6WG7 - chains A and C of the 8 polymer chains in the assembly; structure by electron microscopy, 8.30 A resolution (very low resolution: no residue pairs are listed; an interface is given only as per-side residue counts).

== Chain A ==
Molecule: 35-nt DNA strand
Sequence (35 nucleotides; numbered 1 to 35; the number before each row is that of its first residue):
     1 TTGATCTGGT ATAACAGGTA TAAAGGTATA TCGTT

== Chain C ==
Protein: HTH-type transcriptional repressor NanR
Organism: Escherichia coli
Reference sequence: J7QHT8 (J7QHT8_ECOLX); residue numbers follow UniProt; this construct covers 1-263
Sequence (263 residues; each row starts with the number of its first residue):
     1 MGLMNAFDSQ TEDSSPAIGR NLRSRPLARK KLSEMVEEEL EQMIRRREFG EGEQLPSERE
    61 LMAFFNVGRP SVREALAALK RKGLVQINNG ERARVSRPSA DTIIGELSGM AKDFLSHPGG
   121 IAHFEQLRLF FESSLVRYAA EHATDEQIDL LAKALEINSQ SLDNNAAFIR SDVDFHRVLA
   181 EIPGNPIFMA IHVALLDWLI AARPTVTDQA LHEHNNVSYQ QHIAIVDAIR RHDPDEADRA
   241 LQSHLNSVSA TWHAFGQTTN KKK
Unresolved in the structure: 1-20, 249-263

== Interface between chain A and chain C ==
At this resolution (8 A) residue pairs are not listed: 9 residues of chain A and 14 of chain C lie at the interface.

== Summary ==
9 residues of chain A face 14 of chain C across their interface.
Here chain A is a 35-nt DNA strand and chain C is HTH-type transcriptional repressor NanR (Escherichia coli).
Entry 6WG7 (Coordinates of NanR dimer fitted in Hexameric NanR-DNA hetero-complex cryo-EM map) was determined
by electron microscopy, deposited together with 6WFQ.
